PDB entry 1AA4 | X-ray diffraction, 2.10 A resolution | chain A

# Chain A
Name: Cytochrome C peroxidase
Organism: Saccharomyces cerevisiae
Notes: EC 1.11.1.5
Reference sequence: P00431 (CCPR_YEAST); residues 4-294 here correspond to UniProt positions 71-361 (UniProt number = residue number + 67)
Chain sequence (294 residues; row label = number of the first residue in the row):
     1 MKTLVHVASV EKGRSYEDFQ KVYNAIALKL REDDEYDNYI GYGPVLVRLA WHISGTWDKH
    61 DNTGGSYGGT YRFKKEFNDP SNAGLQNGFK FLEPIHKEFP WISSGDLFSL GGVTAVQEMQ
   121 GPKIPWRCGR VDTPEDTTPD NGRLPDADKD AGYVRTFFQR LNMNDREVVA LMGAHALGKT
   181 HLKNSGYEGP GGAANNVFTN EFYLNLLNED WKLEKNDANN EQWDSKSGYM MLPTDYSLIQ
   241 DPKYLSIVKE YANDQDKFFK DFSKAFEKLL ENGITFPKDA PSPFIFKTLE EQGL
Unresolved in the structure: 1-3
Construct notes: conflict Ile53 (Thr120 in P00431), Gly152 (Asp219 in P00431); engineered mutation Gly191 (Trp258 in P00431)
Swiss-Prot annotation at these positions:
  - active site: His52 (Proton acceptor)
  - binding site (heme b): His175
  - site: Arg48 (Transition state stabilizer)
  - modified residue: Tyr153 (Phosphotyrosine)
Bound ions: heme Fe near His175 (its only coordinating residue here)
Residues lining bound ligands: heme (HEM): Pro44, Val45, Val47, Arg48, Trp51, Pro145, Asp146, Ala147, Val154, Phe158, Leu171, Met172, Ala174, His175, Leu177, Gly178, Lys179, Thr180, His181, Asn184, Ser185, Tyr187, Leu232, Thr234, Phe262, Phe266

# In short
Ligands of chain A: heme. UniProt lists active-site residue His52 and heme b-binding residue His175.
Chain A is Cytochrome C peroxidase (Saccharomyces cerevisiae); the structure, Specificity of ligand binding in
a buried polar cavity of cytochrome C peroxidase, was determined by X-ray diffraction (same publication as
1AES, 1AET, 1AEU, 1CCI and 1RYC).
